PDB entry 3UM8 | X-ray diffraction, 2.60 A resolution | chains A and B

[Chain A (and B)]
Name: Bifunctional dihydrofolate reductase-thymidylate synthase
From: Plasmodium falciparum
Notes: EC 1.5.1.3, 2.1.1.45; chain B of this document is another copy of the same molecule, construct and numbering; everything in this record applies to it too
UniProt: A7UD81 (A7UD81_PLAFA); numbering as in UniProt (aligned over 1-608)
Sequence (608 residues; numbered 1 to 608; the number before each row is that of its first residue):
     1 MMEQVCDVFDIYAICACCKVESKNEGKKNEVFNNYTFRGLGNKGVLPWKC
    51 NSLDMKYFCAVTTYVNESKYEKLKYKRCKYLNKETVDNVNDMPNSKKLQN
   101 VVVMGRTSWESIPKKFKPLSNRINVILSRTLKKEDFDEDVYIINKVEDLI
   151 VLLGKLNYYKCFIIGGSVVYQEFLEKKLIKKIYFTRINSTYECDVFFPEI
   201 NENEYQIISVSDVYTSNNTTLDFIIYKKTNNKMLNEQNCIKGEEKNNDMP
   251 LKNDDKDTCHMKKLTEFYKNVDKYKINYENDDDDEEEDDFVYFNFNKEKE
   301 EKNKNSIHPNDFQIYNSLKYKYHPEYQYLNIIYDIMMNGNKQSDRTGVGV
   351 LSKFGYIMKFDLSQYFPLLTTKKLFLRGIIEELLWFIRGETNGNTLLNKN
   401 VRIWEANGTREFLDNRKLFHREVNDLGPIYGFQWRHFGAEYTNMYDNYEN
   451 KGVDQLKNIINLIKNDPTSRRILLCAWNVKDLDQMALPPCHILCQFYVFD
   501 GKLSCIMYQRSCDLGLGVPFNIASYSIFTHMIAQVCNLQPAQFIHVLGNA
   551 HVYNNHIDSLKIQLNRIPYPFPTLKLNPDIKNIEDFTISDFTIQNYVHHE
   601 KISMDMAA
Unresolved in the structure: 86-95, 232-282 (chain B: 82-96, 232-282)
Residues lining bound ligands:
  - Cycloguanil (1CY; 1-(4-chlorophenyl)-6,6-dimethyl-1,6-dihydro-1,3,5-triazine-2,4-diamine): Ile14, Cys15, Ala16, Leu46, Trp48, Asp54, Met55, Phe58, Ser108, Ser111, Ile112, Ile164, Tyr170, Thr185
  - NADPH (NDP; NADPH dihydro-nicotinamide-adenine-dinucleotide phosphate): Cys15, Ala16, Leu40, Gly41, Asn42, Gly44, Val45, Leu46, Trp48, Gly105, Arg106, Thr107, Ser108, Ser111, Leu127, Ser128, Arg129, Thr130, Leu131, Asn144, Lys145, Val146, Ile164, Gly165, Gly166, Ser167, Val168, Val169, Tyr170, Glu172, Val195
Reported in the primary citation:
  - mutagenesis - A16S (83-fold), A16V/S108T (1,518 nM), S108N (8-fold): decreased binding to Cycloguanil
  - mutagenesis - A16S, S108N (Kd 14 nM): decreased binding to PYR
  - mutagenesis - A16S (Kd 4.6 nM): decreased binding to WR99210
  - mutagenesis - A16S (3- to 4-fold), S108N (3- to 4-fold): decreased binding to DHF
  - mutagenesis - A16C/S108T (1.4- to 1.6-fold), S108T (1.4- to 1.6-fold): increased catalytic activity
  - mutagenesis - A16T/S108T, A16V/S108T: decreased catalytic activity
  - mutagenesis - A16I/S108T, A16M/S108T: decreased growth
  - mutagenesis - A16V/S108T: unchanged binding to PYR
  - mutagenesis - A16C/S108T, S108T: increased binding to DHF

[Interface between chain A and chain B]
Contacting residue pairs - 167 pairs, chain A then chain B:
  Tyr12(A) - Glu285(B)  hydrogen bond
  Leu53(A) - Phe295(B)  hydrophobic
  Leu53(A) - Asn296(B)
  Lys56(A) - Phe295(B)
  Lys56(A) - Asn296(B)  hydrogen bond
  Tyr57(A) - Tyr292(B)
  Tyr57(A) - Phe293(B)
  Tyr57(A) - Phe295(B)  hydrophobic
  Ala60(A) - Phe295(B)  hydrophobic
  Val61(A) - Tyr292(B)  hydrophobic
  Tyr64(A) - Asp288(B)
  Lys69(A) - Asp284(B)
  Lys69(A) - Glu287(B)  salt bridge
  Lys69(A) - Asp288(B)  salt bridge
  Tyr159(A) - Asp288(B)  hydrogen bond
  Lys160(A) - Asp288(B)  salt bridge
  Lys160(A) - Tyr292(B)  hydrogen bond
  Lys180(A) - Glu285(B)  salt bridge
  Lys181(A) - Glu285(B)
  Lys181(A) - Glu286(B)  salt bridge
  Lys181(A) - Asp289(B)  salt bridge
  Tyr183(A) - Asp289(B)  hydrogen bond
  Tyr183(A) - Tyr292(B)
  Ile208(A) - Glu286(B)
  Ser209(A) - Phe293(B)
  Val210(A) - Phe293(B)
  Ser211(A) - Phe293(B)
  Tyr214(A) - Phe295(B)
  Tyr214(A) - Asn296(B)
  Phe223(A) - Phe293(B)
  Phe223(A) - Phe295(B)  hydrophobic
  Ile225(A) - Asp289(B)
  Ile225(A) - Phe293(B)  hydrophobic
  Lys227(A) - Glu286(B)  salt bridge
  Glu285(A) - Tyr12(B)  hydrogen bond
  Glu285(A) - Lys160(B)  salt bridge
  Glu285(A) - Lys181(B)
  Glu286(A) - Lys181(B)  salt bridge
  Glu286(A) - Ile208(B)
  Glu286(A) - Lys227(B)  salt bridge
  Glu286(A) - Lys319(B)
  Glu286(A) - Tyr320(B)  hydrogen bond (backbone-side chain)
  Asp288(A) - Tyr64(B)
  Asp288(A) - Tyr159(B)  hydrogen bond
  Asp288(A) - Lys160(B)  salt bridge
  Asp289(A) - Lys181(B)  salt bridge
  Asp289(A) - Tyr183(B)  hydrogen bond
  Asp289(A) - Ile225(B)
  Asp289(A) - Tyr320(B)
  Phe290(A) - Tyr320(B)
  Phe290(A) - Tyr322(B)
  Val291(A) - Tyr64(B)  hydrophobic
  Tyr292(A) - Val61(B)
  Tyr292(A) - Tyr64(B)  hydrophobic
  Tyr292(A) - Lys160(B)  hydrogen bond
  Tyr292(A) - Tyr183(B)
  Phe293(A) - Tyr57(B)
  Phe293(A) - Ser209(B)
  Phe293(A) - Ser211(B)
  Phe293(A) - Phe223(B)
  Phe293(A) - Ile225(B)  hydrophobic
  Phe293(A) - Tyr320(B)  hydrophobic
  Phe293(A) - Tyr322(B)  hydrophobic
  Phe295(A) - Leu53(B)
  Phe295(A) - Lys56(B)  hydrogen bond (backbone-side chain)
  Phe295(A) - Tyr57(B)  hydrophobic
  Phe295(A) - Phe223(B)  hydrophobic
  Asn296(A) - Leu53(B)
  Asn296(A) - Lys56(B)
  Asn296(A) - Tyr214(B)
  Lys302(A) - Phe499(B)
  Lys319(A) - Glu286(B)
  Tyr320(A) - Glu286(B)  hydrogen bond (side chain-backbone)
  Tyr320(A) - Asp289(B)
  Tyr320(A) - Phe290(B)
  Tyr322(A) - Phe290(B)
  Tyr322(A) - Phe293(B)  hydrophobic
  Asn340(A) - Tyr497(B)  hydrogen bond
  Asn340(A) - Phe499(B)
  Lys341(A) - Phe499(B)
  Gln342(A) - Tyr497(B)
  Gln342(A) - Val498(B)  hydrogen bond (side chain-backbone)
  Gln342(A) - Phe499(B)
  Asp344(A) - Arg470(B)  salt bridge
  Arg345(A) - Arg471(B)
  Ser352(A) - Tyr497(B)  hydrogen bond
  Lys353(A) - Tyr497(B)
  Phe354(A) - Gln495(B)
  Phe354(A) - Phe496(B)
  Phe354(A) - Tyr497(B)  hydrophobic
  Phe354(A) - Ser504(B)
  Phe354(A) - Ile506(B)  hydrophobic
  Phe354(A) - Ile544(B)
  Gly355(A) - Lys359(B)  hydrogen bond (backbone-side chain)
  Gly355(A) - Ile506(B)
  Ile357(A) - Ile357(B)  hydrophobic
  Lys359(A) - Gly355(B)  hydrogen bond (side chain-backbone)
  Arg416(A) - Arg471(B)
  Phe437(A) - Asn478(B)
  Phe437(A) - Val479(B)  hydrophobic
  Phe437(A) - Lys480(B)
  Gly438(A) - Lys480(B)
  Val453(A) - Val479(B)  hydrophobic
  Gln455(A) - Val479(B)
  Asp466(A) - Arg345(B)  salt bridge
  Arg470(A) - Asp344(B)  salt bridge
  Arg470(A) - Arg510(B)  hydrogen bond (backbone-side chain)
  Arg470(A) - Ser511(B)  hydrogen bond
  Arg470(A) - Asn549(B)
  Arg470(A) - His551(B)
  Arg470(A) - Tyr553(B)  hydrogen bond
  Arg471(A) - Arg416(B)
  Arg471(A) - Leu487(B)
  Arg471(A) - Pro488(B)
  Arg471(A) - Arg510(B)
  Leu473(A) - Ile492(B)  hydrophobic
  Leu473(A) - Arg510(B)
  Cys475(A) - Trp477(B)
  Cys475(A) - Val479(B)  hydrophobic
  Trp477(A) - Cys475(B)
  Asn478(A) - Phe437(B)
  Val479(A) - Phe437(B)  hydrophobic
  Val479(A) - Gln455(B)
  Val479(A) - Cys475(B)  hydrophobic
  Lys480(A) - Phe437(B)
  Lys480(A) - Gly438(B)
  Leu487(A) - Arg471(B)
  Pro488(A) - Arg471(B)
  Ile492(A) - Leu493(B)  hydrophobic
  Leu493(A) - Ile492(B)  hydrophobic
  Leu493(A) - Leu493(B)  hydrophobic
  Gln495(A) - Phe354(B)
  Gln495(A) - Tyr508(B)  hydrogen bond
  Gln495(A) - Arg510(B)  hydrogen bond (side chain-backbone)
  Gln495(A) - Asn549(B)
  Phe496(A) - Phe354(B)
  Tyr497(A) - Asn340(B)  hydrogen bond
  Tyr497(A) - Gln342(B)
  Tyr497(A) - Ser352(B)  hydrogen bond
  Tyr497(A) - Lys353(B)
  Tyr497(A) - Phe354(B)  hydrophobic
  Tyr497(A) - Asn549(B)
  Val498(A) - Gln342(B)  hydrogen bond (backbone-side chain)
  Phe499(A) - Lys302(B)
  Phe499(A) - Asn340(B)
  Phe499(A) - Lys341(B)
  Phe499(A) - Gln342(B)
  Ser504(A) - Phe354(B)
  Cys505(A) - Phe354(B)
  Ile506(A) - Phe354(B)  hydrophobic
  Ile506(A) - Gly355(B)
  Ile506(A) - Tyr508(B)
  Ile506(A) - Gly548(B)
  Tyr508(A) - Gln495(B)  hydrogen bond
  Tyr508(A) - Ile506(B)
  Arg510(A) - Arg470(B)  hydrogen bond (side chain-backbone)
  Arg510(A) - Arg471(B)
  Arg510(A) - Leu473(B)
  Arg510(A) - Gln495(B)  hydrogen bond (backbone-side chain)
  Ser511(A) - Arg470(B)
  Ile544(A) - Phe354(B)
  Gly548(A) - Gln495(B)
  Gly548(A) - Ile506(B)
  Asn549(A) - Arg470(B)
  Asn549(A) - Tyr497(B)
  His551(A) - Arg470(B)
  Tyr553(A) - Arg470(B)
Other interface residues (no listed pair), chain A (88 interface residues in all): Asp10, Asn66, Phe162, Asp283, Glu287, Thr468, Val546, Leu547
Other interface residues (no listed pair), chain B (86 interface residues in all): Ala60, Lys69, Phe162, Val210, Val291, Ser343, Val453, Ser469, Cys505, Gln509, Val546, Leu547

[Overview]
Chain A and chain B form an interface of 88 and 86 residues respectively, with 28 hydrogen bonds and 15 salt
bridges. Among the polar pairs are Lys69(A)-Glu287(B), Lys69(A)-Asp288(B) and Lys160(A)-Asp288(B). From the
paper: A16S, A16V/S108T and S108N of chain A reduce binding to Cycloguanil; A16S and S108N of chain A reduce
binding to PYR; 8 substitutions were tested in all.
Chain A and chain B are both Bifunctional dihydrofolate reductase-thymidylate synthase (Plasmodium
falciparum); the structure, Wild-type Plasmodium falciparum DHFR-TS complexed with cycloguanil and NADPH, was
determined by X-ray diffraction, deposited together with 3UM5 and 3UM6.
